PDB entry 2ZP9 | X-ray diffraction, 3.20 A resolution | chains I and J of the 10 polymer chains in the assembly

Chain I (and J):
Molecule: Tryptophan RNA-binding attenuator protein-inhibitory protein
Organism: Bacillus subtilis
Notes: chain J of this document is another copy of the same molecule, construct and numbering; everything in this record applies to it too
UniProt: O31466 (RTPA_BACSU); residues 1-53 here = UniProt positions 1-53
Amino-acid sequence (53 residues; each row starts with the number of its first residue):
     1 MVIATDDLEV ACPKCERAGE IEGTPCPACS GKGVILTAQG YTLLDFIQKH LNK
Unresolved in the structure: 1-4, 17-25, 53 (chain J: 16-25, 52-53)
Bound ions: Zn2+: Cys12, Cys15, Cys29

Interface between chain I and chain J:
Pairs across the interface (21; chain I residue first):
  Ala38(I) - Met1(J)  hydrophobic
  Gln39(I) - Met1(J)
  Gln39(I) - Val2(J)  hydrogen bond (side chain-backbone)
  Gln39(I) - Ile3(J)  hydrogen bond (side chain-backbone)
  Thr42(I) - Met1(J)  hydrogen bond
  Thr42(I) - Ile3(J)
  Thr42(I) - Ala4(J)
  Phe46(I) - Leu8(J)  hydrophobic
  Phe46(I) - Glu9(J)
  Phe46(I) - Leu36(J)  hydrophobic
  Phe46(I) - Gly40(J)
  Phe46(I) - Leu44(J)  hydrophobic
  Ile47(I) - Leu44(J)  hydrophobic
  Ile47(I) - Ile47(J)  hydrophobic
  Lys49(I) - Lys32(J)
  His50(I) - Glu9(J)  salt bridge
  His50(I) - Leu36(J)
  His50(I) - Leu44(J)
  Leu51(I) - Gln48(J)
  Leu51(I) - Leu51(J)  hydrophobic
  Asn52(I) - Gln48(J)
Also at the interface, not in a pair above, chain I (10 interface residues in all): Leu43
Also at the interface, not in a pair above, chain J (16 interface residues in all): Thr5, Val34, Leu43

In short:
10 residues of chain I and 16 residues of chain J are in contact, with 3 hydrogen bonds and 1 salt bridge.
Among the polar pairs are His50(I)-Glu9(J), Gln39(I)-Val2(J) and Gln39(I)-Ile3(J). The Zn2+ site is built by
Cys12(I), Cys15(I) and Cys29(I).
Both chains are Tryptophan RNA-binding attenuator protein-inhibitory protein (Bacillus subtilis). Entry 2ZP9
(The Nature of the TRAP:Anti-TRAP complex) was determined by X-ray diffraction (same publication as 2ZP8).
